6S1U - chains A and I of the 3 polymer chains in the assembly; structure by X-ray diffraction, 1.90 A resolution.

# Chain A
Molecule: Gag-Pro-Pol polyprotein
Organism: Mason-Pfizer monkey virus
Notes: EC 3.6.1.23, 3.4.23.-, 2.7.7.49, 2.7.7.7, 3.1.26.4, 2.7.7.-, 3.1.-.-
UniProt: P07572 (POL_MPMV); residues 1-114 here correspond to UniProt positions 760-873 (UniProt number = residue number + 759)
Sequence (114 residues; each row starts with the number of its first residue):
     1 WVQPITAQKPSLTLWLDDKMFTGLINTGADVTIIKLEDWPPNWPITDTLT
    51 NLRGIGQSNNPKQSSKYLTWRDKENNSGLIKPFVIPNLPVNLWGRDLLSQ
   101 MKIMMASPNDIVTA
Unresolved in the structure: 54-58, 109-114
Differences from the reference sequence: engineered mutation Ala7 (Cys766 in P07572), Asn26 (Asp785 in P07572), Ala106 (Cys865 in P07572)
Curated features (UniProtKB/Swiss-Prot):
  - site: Ala114 (Cleavage)
What the authors report for this chain:
  - conformationally variable residues (order/disorder transition): Gly54 to Ser58
  - self-association interface (contacts with another copy of this molecule); pairs are residue here / residue on that copy: Thr27-Thr27 (hydrogen bond), Thr27
  - binding site for Pro-0A1-val-psa-ala-met-thr (chain I): Asn26
  - mutagenesis - D26N: abolished catalytic activity (proposed by the authors, not directly observed)

# Chain I
Molecule: Pro-0A1-val-psa-ala-met-thr
Sequence (7 residues; numbered 1 to 7; the number before each row is that of its first residue):
     1 PXVXAMT
Modified residues: 0A1 (O-methyl-L-tyrosine) at position 2; PSA (3-hydroxy-4-amino-5-phenylpentanoic acid) at position 4

# Interface between chain A and chain I
Pairs across the interface - 17 pairs, chain A then chain I:
  Lys9(A) - Thr7(I)  hydrogen bond
  Asn26(A) - PSA_4(I)
  Asn26(A) - Ala5(I)
  Gly28(A) - 0A1_2(I)
  Gly28(A) - PSA_4(I)  hydrogen bond (backbone-backbone)
  Ala29(A) - 0A1_2(I)
  Ala29(A) - PSA_4(I)
  Asp30(A) - Pro1(I)
  Asp30(A) - 0A1_2(I)  hydrogen bond (backbone-backbone)
  Ile33(A) - Val3(I)  hydrophobic
  Asn51(A) - Pro1(I)
  Leu52(A) - Pro1(I)
  Arg53(A) - Pro1(I)  hydrogen bond (backbone-backbone)
  Arg53(A) - 0A1_2(I)
  Arg53(A) - Val3(I)
  Arg53(A) - PSA_4(I)
  Leu92(A) - Ala5(I)  hydrophobic
Also at the interface, not in a pair above, chain A (12 interface residues in all): Leu24, Val31

# In short
Chain A and chain I form an interface of 12 and 6 residues respectively; the contacts include 4 hydrogen
bonds. Among the polar pairs are Lys9(A)-Thr7(I), Gly28(A)-PSA_4(I) and Asp30(A)-0A1_2(I). The paper reports a
binding site for Pro-0A1-val-psa-ala-met-thr (chain I) at Asn26(A); D26N of chain A abolishes catalytic
activity.
Chain A is Gag-Pro-Pol polyprotein (Mason-Pfizer monkey virus) and chain I is Pro-0A1-val-psa-ala-met-thr; the
structure, Crystal structure of dimeric M-PMV protease C7A/D26N/C106A mutant in complex with inhibitor, was
determined by X-ray diffraction together with 6S1V and 6S1W from the same study.
